8UTM - chains E and F of the 8 polymer chains in the assembly; structure by electron microscopy, 4.32 A resolution (low resolution: residue-level contacts below are approximate; hydrogen-bond / salt-bridge calls are withheld).

[Chain E (and F)]
Molecule: de novo protein sr322
From: synthetic construct
Notes: chain F of this document is another copy of the same molecule, construct and numbering; everything in this record applies to it too
Sequence (362 residues; numbered -1 to 360; the number before each row is that of its first residue; numbers below 1 keep their minus sign (Ser-1 is residue -1)):
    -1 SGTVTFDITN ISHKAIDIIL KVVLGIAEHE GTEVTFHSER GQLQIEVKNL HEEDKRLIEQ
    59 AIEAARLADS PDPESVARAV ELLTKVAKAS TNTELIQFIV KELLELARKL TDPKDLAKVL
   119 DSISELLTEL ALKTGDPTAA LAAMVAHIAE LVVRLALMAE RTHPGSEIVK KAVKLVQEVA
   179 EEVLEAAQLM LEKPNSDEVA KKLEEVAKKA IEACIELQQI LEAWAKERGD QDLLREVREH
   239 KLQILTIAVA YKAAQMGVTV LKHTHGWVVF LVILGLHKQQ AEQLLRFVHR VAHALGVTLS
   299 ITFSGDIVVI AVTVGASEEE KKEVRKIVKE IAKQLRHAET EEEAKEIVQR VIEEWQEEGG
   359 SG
Not modelled in the structure: -1 to 0, 358-360

[Interface between chain E and chain F]
Pairs across the interface (9; chain E residue first):
  Thr33(E) - Phe301(F)
  Phe34(E) - Thr300(F)
  Phe34(E) - Phe301(F)
  His35(E) - Ile299(F)
  Ser36(E) - Ser298(F)
  Ser36(E) - Ile299(F)
  Glu37(E) - Leu297(F)
  Glu37(E) - Ser298(F)
  Arg38(E) - Leu297(F)
Also at the interface, not in a pair above, chain E (7 interface residues in all): Val32

[In short]
7 residues of chain E face 5 of chain F across their interface.
Chain E and chain F are both de novo protein sr322 (synthetic construct); the structure, CryoEM Structure of
Allosterically Switchable De Novo Protein sr322, In Closed State without Effector Peptide, off ..., was
determined by electron microscopy (same publication as 8UP1 and 8URE).
